Entry 2AYB (X-ray diffraction, 3.20 A resolution); this record covers chains C and A of the 4 polymer chains in the assembly.

[Chain C]
Molecule: 16-nt DNA strand
Sequence (16 nucleotides; each row starts with the number of its first residue):
     1 CAACCGAATT CGGTTG

[Chain A]
Protein: Regulatory protein E2
Source organism: Human papillomavirus type 6a
Notes: fragment: C Terminal Domain
UniProt: Q84294 (VE2_HPV6A); the construct lacks a stretch of the UniProt sequence, so the offset changes along the chain: 281-304 = UniProt 282-305; 305-366 = UniProt 307-368
Sequence (87 residues; numbered 281 to 366 plus 1 insertion-coded residue; the number before each row is that of its first residue):
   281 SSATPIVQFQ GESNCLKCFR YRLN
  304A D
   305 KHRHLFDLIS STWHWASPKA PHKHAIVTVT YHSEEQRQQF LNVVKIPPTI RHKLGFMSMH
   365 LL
Differences from the reference sequence: variant Met361 (Leu365 in Q84294)

[Interface between chain C and chain A]
Residue-residue contacts - 13 pairs, chain C then chain A:
  DT10(C) with Ser293(A), hydrogen bond to the phosphate; Thr316(A), phosphate contact; His318(A), salt bridge to the phosphate
  DC11(C) with Lys297(A), base contact; Arg300(A), salt bridge to the phosphate; Ser315(A), phosphate contact; Thr316(A), hydrogen bond to the phosphate
  DG12(C) with Lys297(A), hydrogen bond to the base; Arg300(A), salt bridge to the phosphate
  DG13(C) with Lys297(A), base contact; Cys298(A), base contact; Tyr301(A), sugar contact
  DT14(C) with Tyr301(A), base contact

[Summary]
5 residues of chain C and 8 residues of chain A are in contact, with 3 hydrogen bonds and 3 salt bridges.
Among the polar pairs are DG12(C)-Lys297(A), DT10(C)-Ser293(A) and DC11(C)-Thr316(A).
Chain C is a 16-nt DNA strand and chain A is Regulatory protein E2 (Human papillomavirus type 6a); the
structure, Crystal structure of HPV6a E2 DNA Binding Domain bound to a 16 base pair DNA target, was determined
by X-ray diffraction together with 2AYG from the same study.
